Entry 6OW4 (X-ray diffraction, 1.99 A resolution); this record covers chains A and B of the 4 polymer chains in the assembly.

[Chain A (and B)]
Name: Oxidoreductase, short chain dehydrogenase/reductase family protein
From: Bifidobacterium adolescentis L2-32
Notes: chain B of this document is another copy of the same molecule, construct and numbering; everything in this record applies to it too
Reference sequence: A7A7R9 (A7A7R9_BIFAD); numbering as in UniProt (aligned over 1-294)
Sequence (294 residues; row label = number of the first residue in the row):
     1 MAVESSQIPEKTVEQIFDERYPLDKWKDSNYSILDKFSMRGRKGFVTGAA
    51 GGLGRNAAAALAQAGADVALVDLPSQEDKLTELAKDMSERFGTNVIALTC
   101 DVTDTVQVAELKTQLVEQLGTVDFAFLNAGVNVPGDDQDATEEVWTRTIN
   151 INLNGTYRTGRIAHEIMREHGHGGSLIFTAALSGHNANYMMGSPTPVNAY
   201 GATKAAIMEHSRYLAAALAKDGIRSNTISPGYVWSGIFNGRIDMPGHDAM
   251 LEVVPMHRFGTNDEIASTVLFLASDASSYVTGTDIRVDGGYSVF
Not modelled in the structure: 1-16 (chain B: 1-20)
Construct notes: conflict Ala181 (Ser in A7A7R9)
Residues lining bound ligands: NAD (nicotinamide-adenine-dinucleotide): Gly48, Ala50, Gly51, Gly52, Leu53, Asp72, Leu73, Cys100, Asp101, Val102, Thr103, Asn128, Ala129, Gly130, Val131, Ile151, Thr179, Ala180, Ala181, Tyr200, Lys204, Pro230, Gly231, Tyr232, Val233, Ser235, Ile237, Phe238
From the paper describing this entry:
  - binding site for NAD: Gly48, Asp72, Cys100, Asp101, Val102, Asn128, Gly130, Val131, Thr179, Tyr200, Lys204, Gly231, Val233, Ser235, Ile237, Phe238
  - conformationally variable residues (helix shift, loop rearrangement, order/disorder transition): Asp101, Tyr200, Ser235 to Pro245
  - catalytic residues: Tyr200 (proposed by the authors, not directly observed)
  - mutagenesis - Y200A: abolished catalytic activity
  - mutagenesis - S183A: decreased catalytic activity
  - mutagenesis - Y200A: abolished binding to NADH

[How chain A and chain B interact]
Contacting residue pairs (25; chain A residue first):
  Asn186(A) - Ser292(B)
  Asn186(A) - Val293(B)
  Asn186(A) - Phe294(B)
  Ala187(A) - Val293(B)  hydrogen bond (backbone-backbone)
  Ala187(A) - Phe294(B)
  Tyr189(A) - Glu252(B)  hydrogen bond
  Tyr189(A) - Val253(B)  hydrophobic
  Tyr189(A) - Phe294(B)  hydrophobic
  Gly192(A) - Glu252(B)
  Gly192(A) - Phe294(B)
  Pro194(A) - Phe294(B)  hydrophobic
  Glu252(A) - Tyr189(B)  hydrogen bond
  Glu252(A) - Gly192(B)
  Glu252(A) - Glu252(B)
  Val253(A) - Tyr189(B)  hydrophobic
  His257(A) - Gly192(B)
  Ser292(A) - Asn186(B)
  Val293(A) - Asn186(B)
  Val293(A) - Ala187(B)  hydrogen bond (backbone-backbone)
  Phe294(A) - Asn186(B)
  Phe294(A) - Ala187(B)
  Phe294(A) - Tyr189(B)  hydrophobic
  Phe294(A) - Ser193(B)
  Phe294(A) - Pro194(B)
  Phe294(A) - Phe294(B)
Interface residues without a listed pair, chain A (12 interface residues in all): Ser193
Interface residues without a listed pair, chain B (14 interface residues in all): Asn188, Met191, His257

[Overview]
12 residues of chain A and 14 residues of chain B are in contact, with 4 hydrogen bonds. Among the polar pairs
are Tyr189(A)-Glu252(B) and Ala187(A)-Val293(B). Ligands of chain A: NAD. The paper reports the catalytic
residue Tyr200(A); Y200A of chain A abolishes catalytic activity.
Chain A and chain B are both Oxidoreductase, short chain dehydrogenase/reductase family protein
(Bifidobacterium adolescentis L2-32); the structure, Structure of the NADH-bound form of 20beta-Hydroxysteroid
Dehydrogenase from Bifidobacterium adolescentis strain L2-32, was determined by X-ray diffraction, deposited
together with 6M9U.
